PDB entry 7JGA | electron microscopy, 3.20 A resolution | chains C and G of the 20 polymer chains in the assembly

# Chain C
Molecule: ATP synthase subunit alpha
Source organism: Mycolicibacterium smegmatis
Notes: EC 7.1.2.2
UniProtKB: A0A0D6IV93 (A0A0D6IV93_MYCSM); residues 1-548 here = UniProt positions 1-548
Amino-acid sequence (548 residues; each row starts with the number of its first residue):
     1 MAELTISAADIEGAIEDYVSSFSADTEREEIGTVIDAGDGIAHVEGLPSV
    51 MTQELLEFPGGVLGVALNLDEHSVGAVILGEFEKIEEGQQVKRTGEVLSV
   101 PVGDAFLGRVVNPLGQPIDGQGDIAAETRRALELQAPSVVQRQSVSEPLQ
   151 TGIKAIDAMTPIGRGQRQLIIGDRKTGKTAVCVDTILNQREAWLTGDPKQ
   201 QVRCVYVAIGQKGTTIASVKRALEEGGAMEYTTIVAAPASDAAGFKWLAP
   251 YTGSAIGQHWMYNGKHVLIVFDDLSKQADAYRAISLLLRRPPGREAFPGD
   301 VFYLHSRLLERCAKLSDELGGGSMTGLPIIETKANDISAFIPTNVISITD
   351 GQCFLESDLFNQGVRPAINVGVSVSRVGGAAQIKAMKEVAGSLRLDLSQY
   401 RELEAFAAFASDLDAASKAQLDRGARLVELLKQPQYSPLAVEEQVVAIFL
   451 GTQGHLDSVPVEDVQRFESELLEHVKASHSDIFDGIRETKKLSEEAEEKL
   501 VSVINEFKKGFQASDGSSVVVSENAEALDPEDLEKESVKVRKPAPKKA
Disordered / not traced: 1-8, 23-28, 516-532, 547-548
Ion coordination: Mg2+: Thr-179 (together with ATP)
Ligand contacts: ATP: Arg-174, Lys-175, Thr-176, Gly-177, Lys-178, Thr-179, Ala-180, Gln-211, Asp-272, Asp-273, Glu-331, Phe-360, Arg-365, Pro-366, Gln-433, Pro-434, Gln-435

# Chain G
Molecule: ATP synthase gamma chain
Source organism: Mycolicibacterium smegmatis
UniProtKB: A0A0D6IUE3 (A0A0D6IUE3_MYCSM); residue numbers follow UniProt; this construct covers 1-307
Amino-acid sequence (307 residues; row label = number of the first residue in the row):
     1 MAATLRELRGRIRSAGSIKKITKAQELIATSRIAKAQARVEAARPYAAEI
    51 TNMLTELAGASALDHPLLVERKQPKRAGVLVVSSDRGLCGAYNANVLRRA
   101 EELFSLLRDEGKDPVLYVVGRKALGYFSFRQRTVVESWTGFSERPTYENA
   151 REIADTLVNAFMAGADDEGDDAGADGILGVDELHIVFTEFRSMLSQTAVA
   201 RRAAPMEVEYVGEVETGPRTLYSFEPDPETLFDALLPRYIATRVYAALLE
   251 AAASESASRRRAMKSATDNADDLIKALTLAANRERQAQITQEISEIVGGA
   301 NALAGSK
Disordered / not traced: 1-3, 165-177, 214-221, 304-307

# Interface between chain C and chain G
Residue-residue contacts (45; chain C residue first):
  Pro-291(C) / Ala-302(G)  hydrophobic
  Pro-291(C) / Leu-303(G)  hydrophobic
  Arg-294(C) / Glu-295(G)
  Glu-295(C) / Glu-295(G)  hydrogen bond (backbone-side chain)
  Ser-338(C) / Arg-6(G)
  Leu-533(C) / Leu-103(G)  hydrophobic
  Leu-533(C) / Leu-106(G)  hydrophobic
  Leu-533(C) / His-184(G)
  Leu-533(C) / Ala-200(G)
  Leu-533(C) / Arg-201(G)
  Glu-534(C) / Ala-200(G)  hydrogen bond (backbone-backbone)
  Glu-534(C) / Arg-201(G)
  Glu-534(C) / Arg-202(G)  hydrogen bond (backbone-backbone)
  Lys-535(C) / Arg-202(G)
  Lys-535(C) / Glu-207(G)
  Glu-536(C) / Arg-201(G)  salt bridge
  Glu-536(C) / Arg-202(G)  hydrogen bond (backbone-backbone)
  Glu-536(C) / Met-206(G)
  Glu-536(C) / Glu-207(G)  hydrogen bond (backbone-backbone)
  Glu-536(C) / Tyr-239(G)  hydrogen bond
  Glu-536(C) / Arg-243(G)  salt bridge
  Ser-537(C) / Glu-207(G)
  Ser-537(C) / Glu-209(G)
  Val-538(C) / Leu-54(G)  hydrophobic
  Val-538(C) / Ala-58(G)  hydrophobic
  Val-538(C) / Met-206(G)  hydrophobic
  Val-538(C) / Glu-207(G)  hydrogen bond (backbone-backbone)
  Val-538(C) / Val-208(G)
  Val-538(C) / Glu-209(G)  hydrogen bond (backbone-backbone)
  Lys-539(C) / Thr-55(G)
  Lys-539(C) / Glu-209(G)  salt bridge
  Val-540(C) / Ala-58(G)  hydrophobic
  Val-540(C) / Glu-209(G)  hydrogen bond (backbone-backbone)
  Val-540(C) / Tyr-210(G)  hydrophobic
  Val-540(C) / Val-211(G)  hydrogen bond (backbone-backbone)
  Arg-541(C) / Asn-52(G)
  Arg-541(C) / Thr-55(G)  hydrogen bond
  Arg-541(C) / Glu-56(G)
  Arg-541(C) / Val-211(G)
  Lys-542(C) / Gly-59(G)  hydrogen bond (side chain-backbone)
  Lys-542(C) / Tyr-210(G)
  Lys-542(C) / Val-211(G)  hydrogen bond (backbone-backbone)
  Pro-543(C) / Tyr-210(G)
  Ala-544(C) / Tyr-210(G)  hydrophobic
  Pro-545(C) / Tyr-210(G)
Also at the interface, not in a pair above, chain C (19 interface residues in all): Gly-293, Ala-296
Also at the interface, not in a pair above, chain G (33 interface residues in all): Leu-68, Arg-99, Ala-203, Gly-212, Glu-213, Phe-232, Leu-236, Gln-291, Gly-299

# In short
Chain C and chain G form an interface of 19 and 33 residues respectively; the contacts include 13 hydrogen
bonds and 3 salt bridges. Polar pairs include Glu-536(C)/Arg-201(G), Glu-536(C)/Arg-243(G) and
Lys-539(C)/Glu-209(G). Bound to chain C: ATP.
Chain C is ATP synthase subunit alpha and chain G is ATP synthase gamma chain, both from Mycolicibacterium
smegmatis; the structure, Cryo-EM structure of bedaquiline-saturated Mycobacterium smegmatis ATP synthase
rotational state 3, was determined by electron microscopy, deposited together with 7JG5, 7JG6, 7JG7, 7JG8,
7JG9, 7JGB and 7JGC.
